PDB entry 8I02 | electron microscopy, 2.90 A resolution | chains F and G of the 7 polymer chains in the assembly

== Chain F ==
Molecule: Cph1
Organism: Schizosaccharomyces pombe
Reference sequence: Q09819 (YAC5_SCHPO); residues 1-404 here = UniProt positions 1-404
Sequence (404 residues; numbered 1 to 404; the number before each row is that of its first residue):
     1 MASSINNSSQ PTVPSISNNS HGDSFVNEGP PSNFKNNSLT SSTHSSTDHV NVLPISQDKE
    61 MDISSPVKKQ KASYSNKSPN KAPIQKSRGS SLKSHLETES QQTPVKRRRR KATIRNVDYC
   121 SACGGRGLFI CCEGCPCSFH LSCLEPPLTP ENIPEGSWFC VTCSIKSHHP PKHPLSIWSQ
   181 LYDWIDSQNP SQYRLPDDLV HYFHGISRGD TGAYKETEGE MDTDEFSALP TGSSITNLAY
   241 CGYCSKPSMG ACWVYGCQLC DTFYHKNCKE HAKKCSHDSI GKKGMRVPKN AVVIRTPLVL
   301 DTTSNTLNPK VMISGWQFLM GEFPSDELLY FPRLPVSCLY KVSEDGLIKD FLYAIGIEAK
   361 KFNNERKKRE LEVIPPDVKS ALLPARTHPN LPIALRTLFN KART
Disordered / not traced: 1-113, 221-234, 289-330
UniProt features mapped onto this chain:
  - zinc finger: V117 to K166 (PHD-type)
  - modified residue: T47 (Phosphothreonine)

== Chain G ==
Molecule: Uncharacterized protein C2F7.07c
Organism: Schizosaccharomyces pombe
Reference sequence: Q09698 (YA27_SCHPO); residues 1-607 here = UniProt positions 1-607
Sequence (607 residues; each row starts with the number of its first residue):
     1 MDAKPWNHTS EAFQASILED LKIIQKAGAE RNAKSSHGSI NSRSASPNKA TSRRNRAQNG
    61 NSNGRASVDN SDDGSKDDLD YSPSVKRKHV NGEGAEKGDH DTSNNGPSIT KLRRKVRRTY
   121 DTKDGFVAWN TLDDDFRPIV PDQERSRKIN PQKGNNNNLL KENKSLKTTA KDLSDISSSS
   181 MKKANNSSKP LFSGKLTFKA NIPVPTSEVV TENNVTRNVT VYSNQKHLGN ESENFNDMEG
   241 RAEDISSNEL LPTPEEYPYR YNNDYCSACH GPGNFLCCET CPNSFHFTCI DPPIEEKNLP
   301 DDAWYCNECK HHSLYNELDE QEELESNVKE EGTMVDVWMQ LCTYIDSHNP IQFHLPHSIS
   361 SFFRGVGSGV MGEYIETDVL KHLKSSRRSN GEERDPLLLK SKSGTPILCF RCHKSALVSQ
   421 SILACDYCNS YWHPDCLNPP LATLPSNLRK WKCPNHSDHV TPRYRLPEKA KVIRVGLPRG
   481 FKNKGNIVID ENEDEPSVQT IQLQGKIRVV PSKPFKLNFL EQIRDNVINL RKMVEQDEQL
   541 CIETFSKFDF YATRDCELPL RILCDVANDN LENDDYVLAL RDLLRISKWD PNQPVPAPFD
   601 LANLLSY
Disordered / not traced: 1-261, 308-332, 382-393, 491-514, 607
UniProt features mapped onto this chain:
  - zinc finger: N263 to H312 (PHD-type 1), P406 to H459 (PHD-type 2)

== Chain F / chain G interface ==
Residue-residue contacts (72; chain F residue first):
  L175(F) with R474(G); V475(G); G476(G)
  S176(F) with G476(G)
  I177(F) with G476(G); P478(G)
  Q180(F) with R474(G), hydrogen bond (side chain-backbone)
  L334(F) with P467(G), hydrophobic
  V336(F) with Y464(G), hydrophobic; R465(G); L466(G), hydrophobic; N486(G)
  S337(F) with P467(G); A470(G)
  C338(F) with A470(G), hydrophobic; K471(G); I473(G), hydrophobic; N486(G)
  L339(F) with L466(G), hydrophobic; K471(G); V472(G); I473(G), hydrogen bond (backbone-backbone); N486(G); V488(G), hydrophobic
  Y340(F) with I473(G); V475(G), hydrophobic; F481(G), hydrophobic; N486(G), hydrogen bond (backbone-backbone); I487(G); V488(G), hydrogen bond (backbone-backbone)
  K341(F) with V472(G); I473(G), hydrogen bond (backbone-backbone); V475(G), hydrogen bond (backbone-backbone); V488(G); D490(G)
  V342(F) with I487(G), hydrophobic; V488(G), hydrogen bond (backbone-backbone); I489(G); D490(G), hydrogen bond (backbone-backbone)
  E344(F) with D490(G)
  K349(F) with R479(G)
  D350(F) with R479(G), salt bridge; G480(G), hydrogen bond (side chain-backbone)
  Y353(F) with R479(G)
  S380(F) with W589(G); V595(G)
  A381(F) with L584(G)
  L382(F) with R581(G); R585(G), hydrogen bond (backbone-side chain)
  P384(F) with R581(G), hydrogen bond (backbone-side chain); R585(G)
  R386(F) with L578(G); A579(G); D582(G), salt bridge
  L391(F) with R581(G)
  P392(F) with D574(G)
  L395(F) with V577(G); R581(G)
  R396(F) with L571(G), hydrogen bond (side chain-backbone); E572(G); D574(G)
  L398(F) with V595(G), hydrophobic
  F399(F) with L571(G), hydrophobic; L580(G), hydrophobic; L584(G), hydrophobic; P596(G); L601(G), hydrophobic
  A402(F) with V595(G); P596(G)
  R403(F) with D569(G), salt bridge; L571(G); P598(G)
Other interface residues (no listed pair), chain F (34 interface residues in all): G346, K379, L383, A385, N400
Other interface residues (no listed pair), chain G (42 interface residues in all): L477, K484, P591, Q593, A597

== Overview ==
The interface between chain F and chain G involves 34 residues on one side and 42 on the other, with 12
hydrogen bonds and 3 salt bridges. Polar contacts include D350(F)-R479(G), R386(F)-D582(G) and
R403(F)-D569(G).
Here chain F is Cph1 and chain G is Uncharacterized protein C2F7.07c, both from Schizosaccharomyces pombe.
Entry 8I02 (Cryo-EM structure of the SIN3S complex from S. pombe) was determined by electron microscopy (same
publication as 8I03).
